Entry 5Z1G (X-ray diffraction, 2.29 A resolution); this record covers chains A and D.

Chain A:
Name: rRNA-processing protein EBP2
From: Saccharomyces cerevisiae (strain ATCC 204508 / S288c)
UniProtKB: P36049 (EBP2_YEAST); residue numbers follow UniProt; this construct covers 186-295
Amino-acid sequence (110 residues; row label = number of the first residue in the row):
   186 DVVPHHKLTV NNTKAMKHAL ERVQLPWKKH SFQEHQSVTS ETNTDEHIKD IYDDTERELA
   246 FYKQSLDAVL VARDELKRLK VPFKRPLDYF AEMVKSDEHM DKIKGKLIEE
Not modelled in the structure: 186-194, 294-295

Chain D:
Name: Ribosome biogenesis protein BRX1
From: Saccharomyces cerevisiae (strain ATCC 204508 / S288c)
UniProtKB: Q08235 (BRX1_YEAST); numbering as in UniProt (aligned over 26-259)
Amino-acid sequence (234 residues; row label = number of the first residue in the row):
    26 QFMNKQRTLL ISSRGVNYRH RHLIQDLSGL LPHSRKEPKL DTKKDLQQLN EIAELYNCNN
    86 VLFFEARKHQ DLYLWLSKPP NGPTIKFYIQ NLHTMDELNF TGNCLKGSRP VLSFDQRFES
   146 SPHYQLIKEL LVHNFGVPPN ARKSKPFIDH VMSFSIVDDK IWVRTYEISH STKNKEEYED
   206 GEEDISLVEI GPRFVMTVIL ILEGSFGGPK IYENKQYVSP NVVRAQIKQQ AAEE
Not modelled in the structure: 66-69, 196-209, 256-259

Chain A / chain D interface:
Contacting residue pairs (128; chain A residue first):
  V195(A) - K235(D)
  V195(A) - Y237(D)
  V195(A) - E238(D)
  N196(A) - I236(D)
  N196(A) - Y237(D)
  N197(A) - I236(D)  hydrogen bond (backbone-backbone)
  T198(A) - P147(D)
  A200(A) - I236(D)  hydrophobic
  M201(A) - H148(D)
  M201(A) - I236(D)
  M201(A) - Y237(D)  hydrophobic
  K202(A) - P147(D)
  L205(A) - Q150(D)
  L205(A) - L151(D)  hydrophobic
  L205(A) - E154(D)
  R207(A) - G107(D)  hydrogen bond (side chain-backbone)
  V208(A) - L155(D)  hydrophobic
  V208(A) - H158(D)
  Q209(A) - E154(D)
  L210(A) - M28(D)  hydrophobic
  L210(A) - N29(D)
  L210(A) - Q31(D)
  L210(A) - E154(D)  hydrogen bond (backbone-side chain)
  P211(A) - M28(D)
  W212(A) - M28(D)  hydrophobic
  W212(A) - N29(D)
  W212(A) - E154(D)  hydrogen bond
  W212(A) - V157(D)  hydrophobic
  W212(A) - H158(D)
  H215(A) - M28(D)
  Q218(A) - F27(D)
  Q218(A) - R134(D)  hydrogen bond (backbone-side chain)
  E219(A) - F27(D)
  E219(A) - M28(D)  hydrogen bond (side chain-backbone)
  E219(A) - N29(D)  hydrogen bond (backbone-side chain)
  E219(A) - R134(D)  hydrogen bond (backbone-side chain)
  E219(A) - P164(D)
  Q221(A) - R134(D)
  Q221(A) - P135(D)
  Q221(A) - V136(D)
  Q221(A) - L137(D)  hydrogen bond (backbone-backbone)
  Q221(A) - I173(D)
  S222(A) - L137(D)
  V223(A) - L137(D)  hydrogen bond (backbone-backbone)
  V223(A) - S138(D)
  V223(A) - F139(D)  hydrogen bond (backbone-backbone)
  T224(A) - F139(D)
  T224(A) - K153(D)
  S225(A) - F139(D)  hydrogen bond (backbone-backbone)
  S225(A) - Q141(D)  hydrogen bond (backbone-side chain)
  E226(A) - Q141(D)
  T227(A) - D140(D)
  T227(A) - Q141(D)
  N228(A) - D140(D)
  N228(A) - Q141(D)
  N228(A) - R142(D)  hydrogen bond (side chain-backbone)
  T229(A) - D140(D)
  D230(A) - R142(D)  salt bridge
  D230(A) - I181(D)
  I233(A) - V182(D)  hydrophobic
  I236(A) - V182(D)  hydrophobic
  I236(A) - D183(D)
  Y237(A) - D183(D)
  D239(A) - R218(D)  salt bridge
  R242(A) - W187(D)
  E243(A) - R189(D)  salt bridge
  E243(A) - R218(D)  salt bridge
  F246(A) - S180(D)
  F246(A) - V182(D)  hydrophobic
  F246(A) - W187(D)  hydrophobic
  F246(A) - R189(D)
  F246(A) - Y191(D)
  Y247(A) - Y191(D)  hydrogen bond (backbone-side chain)
  Y247(A) - S211(D)
  Y247(A) - L212(D)  hydrogen bond (side chain-backbone)
  Q249(A) - S138(D)  hydrogen bond
  Q249(A) - F139(D)
  Q249(A) - D140(D)
  Q249(A) - F179(D)  hydrogen bond (side chain-backbone)
  Q249(A) - S180(D)  hydrogen bond
  S250(A) - S138(D)
  S250(A) - S178(D)  hydrogen bond
  S250(A) - Y191(D)
  S250(A) - L212(D)
  L251(A) - I210(D)
  L251(A) - L212(D)
  A253(A) - V136(D)
  A253(A) - S138(D)
  V254(A) - V176(D)  hydrophobic
  A257(A) - V136(D)  hydrophobic
  R258(A) - I210(D)
  L261(A) - I173(D)  hydrophobic
  P267(A) - F172(D)  hydrophobic
  F268(A) - F172(D)
  F268(A) - I173(D)  hydrogen bond (backbone-backbone)
  K269(A) - F172(D)
  K269(A) - H195(D)
  R270(A) - N128(D)
  R270(A) - F172(D)
  R270(A) - D174(D)  salt bridge
  R270(A) - E192(D)  salt bridge
  P271(A) - F172(D)
  Y274(A) - L130(D)  hydrophobic
  Y274(A) - P171(D)
  Y274(A) - F172(D)  hydrophobic
  A276(A) - L130(D)  hydrophobic
  A276(A) - K170(D)
  E277(A) - L130(D)
  E277(A) - K131(D)  salt bridge
  E277(A) - K170(D)
  M278(A) - N128(D)
  M278(A) - C129(D)
  M278(A) - L130(D)  hydrophobic
  M278(A) - K131(D)
  V279(A) - M120(D)  hydrophobic
  V279(A) - N128(D)  hydrogen bond (backbone-side chain)
  V279(A) - C129(D)  hydrogen bond (backbone-backbone)
  K280(A) - M120(D)  hydrogen bond (side chain-backbone)
  K280(A) - F125(D)  hydrogen bond (side chain-backbone)
  K280(A) - G127(D)  hydrogen bond (side chain-backbone)
  K280(A) - N128(D)  hydrogen bond (backbone-side chain)
  K280(A) - I215(D)  hydrogen bond (side chain-backbone)
  H284(A) - D121(D)
  M285(A) - T126(D)
  M285(A) - N128(D)
  I288(A) - E122(D)
  I288(A) - L123(D)
  I288(A) - T126(D)
Other interface residues (no listed pair), chain A (62 interface residues in all): A204, H220, L255, S281, K289
Other interface residues (no listed pair), chain D (70 interface residues in all): L55, K103, N106, P108, E144, I193, E214, I226, K240

In short:
The interface between chain A and chain D involves 62 residues on one side and 70 on the other; the contacts
include 28 hydrogen bonds and 7 salt bridges. Among the polar pairs are D230(A)-R142(D), D239(A)-R218(D) and
E243(A)-R189(D).
Chain A is rRNA-processing protein EBP2 and chain D is Ribosome biogenesis protein BRX1, both from
Saccharomyces cerevisiae (strain ATCC 204508 / S288c); the structure, Structure of the Brx1 and Ebp2 complex,
was determined by X-ray diffraction, deposited together with 5Z3G.
